Entry 5LLV (X-ray diffraction, 1.70 A resolution); this record covers chains B and C of the 4 polymer chains in the assembly.

# Chain B (and C)
Name: Transthyretin
From: Homo sapiens
Notes: chain C of this document is another copy of the same molecule, construct and numbering; everything in this record applies to it too
Reference sequence: P02766 (TTHY_HUMAN); residues 1-127 here correspond to UniProt positions 21-147 (UniProt number = residue number + 20)
Sequence (128 residues; each row starts with the number of its first residue; numbering starts at 0):
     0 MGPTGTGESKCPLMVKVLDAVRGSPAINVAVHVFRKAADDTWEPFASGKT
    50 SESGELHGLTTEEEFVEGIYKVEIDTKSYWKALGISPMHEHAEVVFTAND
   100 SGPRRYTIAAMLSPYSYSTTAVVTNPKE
Unresolved in the structure: 0-9, 126-127
Construct notes: initiating methionine (0); engineered mutation Met-87 (Phe107 in P02766), Met-110 (Leu130 in P02766)
Swiss-Prot annotation at these positions:
  - binding site (L-thyroxine): Lys-15, Glu-54, Ser-117
  - modified residue: Cys-10 (Sulfocysteine), Glu-42 (4-carboxyglutamate), Ser-52 (Phosphoserine)
  - glycosylation: Asn-98 (N-linked (GlcNAc...) asparagine)
From the paper describing this entry:
  - mutagenesis - W41F: abolished stability
  - mutagenesis - W79F: decreased stability

# Chain B / chain C interface
Residue-residue contacts (21):
  Leu-17(B) with Ala-108(C), hydrophobic; Val-121(C), hydrophobic
  Ala-19(B) with Thr-119(C)
  Gly-22(B) with Ala-120(C); Val-121(C); Val-122(C), hydrogen bond (backbone-backbone)
  Ser-23(B) with Val-121(C)
  Pro-24(B) with Val-121(C); Thr-123(C)
  Ala-108(B) with Leu-17(C), hydrophobic
  Met-110(B) with Ser-117(C); Thr-119(C), hydrogen bond
  Thr-119(B) with Ala-19(C); Met-110(C)
  Ala-120(B) with Gly-22(C)
  Val-121(B) with Leu-17(C), hydrophobic; Gly-22(C); Ser-23(C); Pro-24(C)
  Val-122(B) with Gly-22(C), hydrogen bond (backbone-backbone)
  Thr-123(B) with Pro-24(C)

# Summary
Chain B and chain C form an interface of 12 and 13 residues respectively, with 3 hydrogen bonds. Polar
contacts include Met-110(B)/Thr-119(C) and Gly-22(B)/Val-122(C). Curated annotation (UniProt) lists 3
L-thyroxine-binding residues on chain B. The paper reports that W41F of chain B abolishes stability; W79F of
chain B reduces stability.
Chain B and chain C are both Transthyretin (Homo sapiens); the structure, Crystal structure of DACM F87M/L110M
Transthyretin mutant, was determined by X-ray diffraction (same publication as 5LLL).
